Entry 9MJ4 (electron microscopy, 3.70 A resolution); this record covers chains D and E of the 16 polymer chains in the assembly.

[Chain D]
Protein: V-type proton ATPase subunit c'
Source organism: Saccharomyces cerevisiae
UniProtKB: P32842 (VATL2_YEAST); residue numbers follow UniProt; this construct covers 1-164
Chain sequence (164 residues; each row starts with the number of its first residue):
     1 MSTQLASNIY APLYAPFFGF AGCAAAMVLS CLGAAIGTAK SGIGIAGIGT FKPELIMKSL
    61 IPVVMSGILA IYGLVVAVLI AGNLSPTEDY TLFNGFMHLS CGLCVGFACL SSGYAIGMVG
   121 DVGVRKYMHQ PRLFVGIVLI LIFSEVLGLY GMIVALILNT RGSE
Unresolved in the structure: 1-6
Swiss-Prot annotation at these positions:
  - site: Glu145 (Essential for proton translocation)
  - mutagenesis: Glu145 (E145D: Partial inactivation; E145L/Q: Inactivation)

[Chain E]
Protein: V-type proton ATPase subunit c
Source organism: Saccharomyces cerevisiae
UniProtKB: P25515 (VATL1_YEAST); residues 1-160 here = UniProt positions 1-160
Chain sequence (160 residues; each row starts with the number of its first residue):
     1 MTELCPVYAP FFGAIGCASA IIFTSLGAAY GTAKSGVGIC ATCVLRPDLL FKNIVPVIMA
    61 GIIAIYGLVV SVLVCYSLGQ KQALYTGFIQ LGAGLSVGLS GLAAGFAIGI VGDAGVRGSS
   121 QQPRLFVGMI LILIFAEVLG LYGLIVALLL NSRATQDVVC
Unresolved in the structure: 160
Swiss-Prot annotation at these positions:
  - site: Glu137 (Essential for proton translocation)
  - mutagenesis: Glu137 (E137D: Partial inactivation; E137Q/V/K: Inactivation)

[How chain D and chain E interact]
Contacting residue pairs (48; chain D residue first):
  Ile9(D) with Met1(E), hydrophobic; Val7(E)
  Tyr10(D) with Met1(E), hydrogen bond (side chain-backbone); Val7(E), hydrophobic; Gln80(E); Lys81(E)
  Phe93(D) with Pro10(E), hydrophobic; Gly79(E); Gln80(E)
  Phe96(D) with Phe11(E), hydrophobic
  Met97(D) with Ala14(E), hydrophobic; Leu78(E), hydrophobic
  Ser100(D) with Ala14(E), hydrogen bond (side chain-backbone)
  Leu103(D) with Ala18(E), hydrophobic
  Cys104(D) with Ala18(E), hydrophobic
  Phe107(D) with Ile22(E), hydrophobic
  Ala108(D) with Ser25(E)
  Ser111(D) with Ser25(E), hydrogen bond; Leu26(E), hydrogen bond (side chain-backbone); Ala29(E)
  Ala115(D) with Ala29(E)
  Met118(D) with Val37(E)
  Val122(D) with Val37(E), hydrophobic; Cys40(E), hydrogen bond (backbone-side chain)
  Gly123(D) with Cys40(E)
  Lys126(D) with Cys40(E); Val44(E)
  His129(D) with Val44(E)
  Gln130(D) with Cys43(E); Val44(E), hydrogen bond (side chain-backbone); Pro47(E)
  Arg132(D) with Leu50(E)
  Leu133(D) with Cys43(E), hydrophobic; Leu50(E)
  Gly136(D) with Leu50(E)
  Ile140(D) with Ile54(E), hydrophobic
  Phe143(D) with Ile58(E), hydrophobic
  Leu147(D) with Ala28(E), hydrophobic; Ala29(E); Ala64(E), hydrophobic
  Tyr150(D) with Ile65(E); Leu68(E), hydrophobic
  Val154(D) with Ile21(E), hydrophobic
  Ile157(D) with Tyr76(E)
  Leu158(D) with Cys75(E), hydrophobic
  Arg161(D) with Cys75(E), hydrogen bond (side chain-backbone); Tyr76(E); Leu78(E), hydrogen bond (side chain-backbone)
Also at the interface, not in a pair above, chain D (37 interface residues in all): Thr91, Leu92, Tyr114, Val119, Val135, Ile137, Leu139, Ser144
Also at the interface, not in a pair above, chain E (40 interface residues in all): Tyr8, Ile15, Cys17, Tyr30, Thr32, Ala33, Gly36, Ile39, Phe51, Val57, Ser71

[Overview]
37 residues of chain D face 40 of chain E across their interface, with 8 hydrogen bonds. Among the polar pairs
are Tyr10(D)-Met1(E), Ser100(D)-Ala14(E) and Ser111(D)-Ser25(E). Curated annotation (UniProt) lists one
mutagenesis site on chain D; one mutagenesis site on chain E.
Here chain D is V-type proton ATPase subunit c' and chain E is V-type proton ATPase subunit c, both from
Saccharomyces cerevisiae. Entry 9MJ4 (Yeast V-ATPase Vo proton channel bound to nanobody 2WVA149) was
determined by electron microscopy, deposited together with 9E76 and 9E7L.
